Entry 1OOP (X-ray diffraction, 3.00 A resolution); this record covers chains A and C of the 4 polymer chains in the assembly.

== Chain A ==
Molecule: Coat protein VP1
Organism: Swine vesicular disease virus (STRAIN UKG/27/72)
UniProt: P13900 (POLG_SVDVU); residues 1-283 here correspond to UniProt positions 569-851 (UniProt number = residue number + 568)
Chain sequence (283 residues; numbered 1 to 283; the number before each row is that of its first residue):
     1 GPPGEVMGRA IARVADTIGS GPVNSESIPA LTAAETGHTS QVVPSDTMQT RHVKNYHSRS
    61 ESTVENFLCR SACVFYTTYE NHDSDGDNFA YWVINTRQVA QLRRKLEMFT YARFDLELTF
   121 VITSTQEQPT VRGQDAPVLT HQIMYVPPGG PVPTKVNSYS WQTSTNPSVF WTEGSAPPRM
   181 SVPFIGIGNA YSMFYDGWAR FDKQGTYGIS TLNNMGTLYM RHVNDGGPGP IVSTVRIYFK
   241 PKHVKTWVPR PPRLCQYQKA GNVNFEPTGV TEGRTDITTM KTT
Disordered / not traced: 1-12
Sequence notes: conflict Glu80 (Lys648 in P13900), Val182 (Ile750 in P13900)
Small-molecule neighbours: sphingosine (SPH): Ile94, Thr96, Phe114, Leu116, Leu118, Tyr145, Pro167, Ser168, Val169, Met180, Val182, Ile185, Tyr191, Ser192, Met193, Ile209, Leu212, Asn213, Met215, Leu218
Curated features (UniProtKB/Swiss-Prot):
  - site: Thr283 (Cleavage)
What the authors report for this chain:
  - binding site for sphingosine: Ser192

== Chain C ==
Molecule: Coat protein VP3
Organism: Swine vesicular disease virus (STRAIN UKG/27/72)
UniProt: P13900 (POLG_SVDVU); residues 1-238 here correspond to UniProt positions 331-568 (UniProt number = residue number + 330)
Chain sequence (238 residues; each row starts with the number of its first residue):
     1 GLPTLSTPGS NQFLTSDDFQ SPSAMPQFDV TPEMDIPGQV NNLMEIAEVD SVVPVNNTEG
    61 KVMSIEAYQI PVQSNPTNGS QVFGFPLTPG ANSVLNRTLL GEILNYYAHW SGSIKLTFMF
   121 CGSAMATGKF LLAYSPPGAG APTTRKEAML GTHVIWDVGL QSSCVLCIPW ISQTHYRYVV
   181 MDEYTAGGYI TCWYQTNIVV PADAQSDCKI LCFVSACNDF SVRMLKDTPF IKQDNFFQ
Curated features (UniProtKB/Swiss-Prot):
  - region: Phe236 to Gln238 (Amphipathic alpha-helix)
What the authors report for this chain:
  - mutagenesis - D234E: decreased binding to monoclonal antibody (citing earlier work)

== How chain A and chain C interact ==
Residue-residue contacts - 183 pairs, chain A then chain C:
  Val14(A) with Asn218(C); Asp219(C); Phe220(C)
  Ala15(A) with Asn218(C), hydrogen bond (backbone-backbone); Asp219(C)
  Ala30(A) with Cys164(C); Val165(C), hydrogen bond (backbone-backbone)
  Leu31(A) with Trp156(C); Gln161(C); Ser163(C); Cys164(C), hydrophobic
  Thr32(A) with Gln161(C); Ser162(C); Ser163(C), hydrogen bond (backbone-backbone)
  Ala33(A) with Ser162(C); Ser163(C)
  Ala34(A) with Ser163(C), hydrogen bond (backbone-side chain)
  Glu35(A) with Met119(C); Ser162(C), hydrogen bond
  Thr39(A) with Glu48(C); Val49(C); Asp50(C), hydrogen bond (side chain-backbone); Ser215(C)
  Ser40(A) with Lys115(C), hydrogen bond (backbone-side chain); Val165(C)
  Val42(A) with Lys115(C); Cys167(C), hydrophobic; Cys217(C)
  Val43(A) with Cys167(C); Asn218(C)
  Pro44(A) with Ser113(C); Cys167(C)
  Met48(A) with Thr152(C); Pro169(C), hydrophobic
  His57(A) with Ser111(C); His175(C), hydrogen bond; Tyr176(C); Ser221(C)
  Ser58(A) with Ser221(C)
  Arg59(A) with Asn42(C); Met44(C); Glu48(C), salt bridge; Cys217(C); Asn218(C); Phe220(C), hydrogen bond (side chain-backbone)
  Glu61(A) with Tyr107(C), hydrogen bond (backbone-side chain); Arg223(C); Met224(C), hydrogen bond (side chain-backbone); Leu225(C)
  Ser62(A) with Asn42(C), hydrogen bond; Leu43(C), hydrogen bond (backbone-backbone); Met44(C); Tyr107(C)
  Thr63(A) with Asn41(C); Asn42(C), hydrogen bond (backbone-side chain)
  Val64(A) with Val40(C); Asn41(C), hydrogen bond (backbone-backbone)
  Asn66(A) with Leu225(C)
  Phe67(A) with Leu43(C), hydrophobic; Tyr106(C), hydrophobic
  Arg70(A) with Thr15(C); Ser16(C); Leu225(C)
  Ser71(A) with Phe13(C); Thr15(C), hydrogen bond (backbone-backbone)
  Phe75(A) with Phe236(C), hydrophobic
  Tyr76(A) with Phe236(C), hydrophobic
  Arg97(A) with Phe237(C)
  Gln98(A) with Gln233(C), hydrogen bond (backbone-side chain); Phe236(C); Phe237(C), hydrogen bond (backbone-backbone)
  Val99(A) with Gln233(C); Phe236(C), hydrophobic; Phe237(C)
  Ala100(A) with Ile231(C), hydrophobic; Lys232(C); Gln233(C), hydrogen bond (backbone-side chain); Phe237(C)
  Gln101(A) with Asp227(C), hydrogen bond
  Arg104(A) with Glu102(C), salt bridge; Tyr106(C), hydrogen bond; Thr228(C); Ile231(C)
  Lys105(A) with Tyr106(C)
  Arg113(A) with Val30(C); Thr31(C), hydrogen bond (side chain-backbone); Pro32(C), hydrogen bond (side chain-backbone); Glu33(C)
  Glu117(A) with Phe19(C); Ser21(C)
  Thr119(A) with Phe13(C)
  Val121(A) with Phe13(C), hydrophobic
  Pro167(A) with Ala24(C)
  Ala176(A) with Asn11(C)
  Pro177(A) with Asn11(C); Phe13(C), hydrophobic
  Arg179(A) with Phe13(C); Asp17(C), salt bridge; Ser21(C)
  Met180(A) with Pro22(C)
  Ser181(A) with Ser21(C), hydrogen bond; Pro22(C), hydrogen bond (backbone-backbone); Ser23(C); Ala24(C), hydrogen bond (backbone-backbone)
  Pro183(A) with Met25(C); Phe28(C), hydrophobic; Val30(C), hydrophobic
  Phe184(A) with Phe28(C); Val30(C); Thr31(C)
  Ile185(A) with Met25(C), hydrophobic; Phe28(C), hydrophobic
  Gly186(A) with Thr31(C)
  Gly188(A) with Thr31(C), hydrogen bond (backbone-side chain)
  Asn189(A) with Pro32(C), hydrogen bond (side chain-backbone); Met34(C)
  Tyr238(A) with Phe13(C), hydrophobic
  Lys240(A) with Asp17(C), salt bridge
  Lys245(A) with Glu33(C), salt bridge
  Thr246(A) with Gln39(C); Val40(C), hydrogen bond (backbone-backbone)
  Trp247(A) with Ile36(C), hydrogen bond (side chain-backbone); Pro37(C); Gly38(C); Gln39(C)
  Val248(A) with Pro37(C); Gly38(C), hydrogen bond (backbone-backbone)
  Pro249(A) with Gly38(C); Val40(C); Ile46(C), hydrophobic
  Pro252(A) with Leu99(C); Glu102(C)
  Leu254(A) with Arg97(C)
  Gln256(A) with Phe230(C); Ile231(C); Lys232(C), hydrogen bond (side chain-backbone)
  Tyr257(A) with Ile231(C), hydrophobic; Phe237(C), hydrophobic
  Gln258(A) with Phe237(C)
  Lys259(A) with Gln238(C)
  Ala260(A) with Phe237(C); Gln238(C), hydrogen bond (backbone-backbone)
  Gly269(A) with Val62(C); Met63(C)
  Val270(A) with Pro54(C), hydrophobic; Val62(C), hydrogen bond (backbone-backbone); Tyr68(C); Arg97(C)
  Thr271(A) with Pro54(C); Val62(C); Ser93(C); Asn96(C); Arg97(C)
  Glu272(A) with Asn57(C); Val62(C); Ser93(C)
  Gly273(A) with Asn57(C)
  Arg274(A) with Val55(C), hydrogen bond (side chain-backbone); Asn57(C), hydrogen bond (backbone-backbone); Thr58(C); Glu59(C); Gly84(C), hydrogen bond (side chain-backbone); Phe85(C); Val94(C)
  Thr275(A) with Thr58(C)
  Asp276(A) with Thr58(C)
  Ile277(A) with Val55(C); Asn56(C); Thr58(C); Val82(C); Phe83(C); Gly84(C), hydrogen bond (backbone-backbone)
  Thr278(A) with Gln81(C); Gly84(C)
  Met280(A) with Gly84(C); Phe85(C); Pro86(C); Tyr189(C), hydrophobic; Ile190(C); Thr191(C)
  Thr282(A) with Asn92(C); Met181(C)
  Thr283(A) with Ser93(C)
Interface residues without a listed pair, chain A (95 interface residues in all): Thr47, Asn55, Val74, Arg103, Met108, Phe109, Tyr111, Ser175, Val182, Ile187, Ala190, Lys242, Pro251, Arg253, Cys255, Gly261, Thr268, Thr279
Interface residues without a listed pair, chain C (100 interface residues in all): Ala67, Pro71, Thr88, Ala91, Ile103, Ala141, Val154, Phe213, Val222

== In short ==
95 residues of chain A and 100 residues of chain C are in contact; the contacts include 38 hydrogen bonds and
5 salt bridges. Polar contacts include Arg59(A)-Glu48(C), Arg104(A)-Glu102(C) and Arg179(A)-Asp17(C). Chain A
binds sphingosine. From the paper: a binding site for sphingosine at Ser192(A); D234E of chain C reduces
binding to monoclonal antibody.
Chain A is Coat protein VP1 and chain C is Coat protein VP3, both from Swine vesicular disease virus (STRAIN
UKG/27/72); the structure, The Crystal Structure of Swine Vesicular Disease Virus, was determined by X-ray
diffraction.
